PDB entry 3U61 | X-ray diffraction, 3.20 A resolution | chains C and G of the 10 polymer chains in the assembly

[Chain C]
Protein: DNA polymerase accessory protein 44
Source organism: Enterobacteria phage T4
Reference sequence: P04526 (DPA44_BPT4); numbering as in UniProt (aligned over 1-319)
Chain sequence (324 residues; numbered -4 to 319; the number before each row is that of its first residue; numbers below 1 keep their minus sign (Gly-4 is residue -4)):
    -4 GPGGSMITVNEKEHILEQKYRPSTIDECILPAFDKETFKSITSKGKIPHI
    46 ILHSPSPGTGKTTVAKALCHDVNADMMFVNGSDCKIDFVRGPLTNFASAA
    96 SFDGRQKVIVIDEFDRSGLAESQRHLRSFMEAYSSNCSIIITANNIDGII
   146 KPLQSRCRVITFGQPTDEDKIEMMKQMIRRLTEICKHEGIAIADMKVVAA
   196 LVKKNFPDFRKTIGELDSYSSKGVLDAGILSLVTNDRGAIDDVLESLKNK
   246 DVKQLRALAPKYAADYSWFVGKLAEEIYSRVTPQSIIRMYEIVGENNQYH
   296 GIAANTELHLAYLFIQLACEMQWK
Not modelled in the structure: -4 to -1, 319
Sequence notes: expression tag (-4 to 0)
Metal / ion sites: Mg2+: Thr57, Glu108 (together with 08T)
Residues lining bound ligands: 08T ([[[(2R,3S,4R,5R)-5-(6-aminopurin-9-yl)-3,4-bis(oxidanyl)oxolan-2-yl]methoxy-oxidanyl-phosphoryl]oxy-oxidanyl-phosphoryl]oxy-tris(fluoranyl)beryllium): Glu12, Gln13, Tyr15, Arg16, Pro17, Glu22, Cys23, Ile24, Leu25, Ser49, Pro50, Pro52, Gly53, Thr54, Gly55, Lys56, Thr57, Thr58, Glu108, Thr137, Asn139, Arg175, Phe204, Arg205, Ile208
UniProt features mapped onto this chain:
  - binding site (ATP): Glu12 to Tyr15, Ile24, Gly53 to Thr58, Arg205
What the authors report for this chain:
  - allosteric site: Lys80 (proposed by the authors, not directly observed)

[Chain G]
Protein: DNA polymerase processivity component
Source organism: Enterobacteria phage T4
Reference sequence: P04525 (DPA5_BPT4); residues 1001-1228 here correspond to UniProt positions 1-228 (UniProt number = residue number - 1000)
Chain sequence (228 residues; each row starts with the number of its first residue):
  1001 MKLSKDTTALLKNFATINSGIMLKSGQFIMTRAVNGTTYAEANISDVIDF
  1051 DVAIYDLNGFLGILSLVNDDAEISQSEDGNIKIADARSTIFWPAADPSTV
  1101 VAPNKPIPFPVASAVTEIKAEDLQQLLRVSRGLQIDTIAITVKEGKIVIN
  1151 GFNKVEDSALTRVKYSLTLGDYDGENTFNFIINMANMKMQPGNYKLLLWA
  1201 KGKQGAAKFEGEHANYVVALEADSTHDF
Modified residues: Mse1001, Mse1022, Mse1030, Mse1184, Mse1187, Mse1189 (selenomethionine; parent Met)

[How chain C and chain G interact]
Pairs across the interface (24):
  Met72(C) - Asn1035(G)
  Pro87(C) - Asn1035(G)  hydrogen bond (backbone-side chain)
  Asn90(C) - Asn1035(G)
  Asn90(C) - Thr1037(G)
  Asn90(C) - Asn1183(G)  hydrogen bond
  Asn90(C) - Ala1185(G)
  Asn90(C) - Asn1186(G)
  Phe91(C) - Asn1035(G)
  Phe91(C) - Thr1037(G)
  Ser93(C) - Glu1221(G)  hydrogen bond
  Ser93(C) - Ala1222(G)  hydrogen bond (backbone-backbone)
  Ala94(C) - Thr1037(G)
  Ala94(C) - Ala1219(G)  hydrophobic
  Ala94(C) - Leu1220(G)
  Ala95(C) - Gln1204(G)
  Ala95(C) - Gly1205(G)
  Ala95(C) - Ala1219(G)
  Ala95(C) - Leu1220(G)  hydrogen bond (backbone-backbone)
  Phe97(C) - Trp1199(G)  hydrophobic
  Phe97(C) - Gln1204(G)
  Phe97(C) - Gly1205(G)
  Phe97(C) - Ala1206(G)
  Gly99(C) - Gln1204(G)
  Asn131(C) - Ala1222(G)
Other interface residues (no listed pair), chain C (14 interface residues in all): Thr89, Ser96, Asp98, Tyr128
Other interface residues (no listed pair), chain G (17 interface residues in all): Val1034, Lys1154, Lys1201, Lys1203

[In short]
Chain C and chain G form an interface of 14 and 17 residues respectively, with 5 hydrogen bonds. Polar pairs
include Pro87(C)-Asn1035(G), Asn90(C)-Asn1183(G) and Ser93(C)-Glu1221(G). Chain C binds compound 08T. Thr57(C)
and Glu108(C) coordinate Mg2+. Curated annotation (UniProt) lists 12 ATP-binding residues on chain C. The
paper reports an allosteric site at Lys80(C).
Here chain C is DNA polymerase accessory protein 44 and chain G is DNA polymerase processivity component, both
from Enterobacteria phage T4. Entry 3U61 (Structure of T4 Bacteriophage Clamp Loader Bound To Closed Clamp,
DNA and ATP Analog and ADP) was determined by X-ray diffraction together with 3U5Z and 3U60 from the same
study.
